Entry 8EH9 (electron microscopy, 3.90 A resolution); this record covers chains G and H of the 8 polymer chains in the assembly.

# Chain G (and H)
Protein: DNA-directed RNA polymerase subunit alpha
Source organism: Escherichia coli
Notes: EC 2.7.7.6; chain H of this document is another copy of the same molecule, construct and numbering; everything in this record applies to it too
Reference sequence: P0A7Z6 (RPOA_ECO57); residues 1-234 here = UniProt positions 1-234
Amino-acid sequence (239 residues; each row starts with the number of its first residue):
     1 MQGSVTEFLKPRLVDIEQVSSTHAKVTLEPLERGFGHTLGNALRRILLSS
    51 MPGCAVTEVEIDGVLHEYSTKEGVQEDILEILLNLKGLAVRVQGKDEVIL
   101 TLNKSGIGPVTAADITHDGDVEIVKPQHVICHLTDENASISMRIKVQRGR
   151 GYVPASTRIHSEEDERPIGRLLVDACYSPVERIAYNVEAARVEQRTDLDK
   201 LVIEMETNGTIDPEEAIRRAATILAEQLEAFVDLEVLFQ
Disordered / not traced: 1-7, 160-165, 232-239 (chain H: 1-4, 159-169, 235-239)
Construct notes: expression tag (235-239)

# Interface between chain G and chain H
Contacting residue pairs (50; chain G residue first):
  Phe8(G) - Arg150(H)
  Leu9(G) - Gln227(H)
  Lys10(G) - Glu226(H)
  Pro11(G) - Gln227(H)
  Pro11(G) - Ala230(H)
  Pro11(G) - Phe231(H)  hydrophobic
  Leu13(G) - Phe231(H)  hydrophobic
  Arg33(G) - Ser50(H)
  Gly34(G) - Arg45(H)
  Phe35(G) - Ser50(H)
  Phe35(G) - Ile223(H)  hydrophobic
  Phe35(G) - Gln227(H)
  Thr38(G) - Ala42(H)
  Thr38(G) - Arg45(H)
  Leu39(G) - Leu228(H)  hydrophobic
  Asn41(G) - Asn41(H)
  Ala42(G) - Thr38(H)
  Arg45(G) - Gly34(H)  hydrogen bond (side chain-backbone)
  Arg45(G) - His37(H)
  Arg45(G) - Thr38(H)  hydrogen bond
  Ile46(G) - Phe35(H)  hydrophobic
  Ser49(G) - Arg33(H)
  Ser50(G) - Phe8(H)
  Ser50(G) - Phe35(H)
  Pro52(G) - Val5(H)  hydrophobic
  Gly149(G) - Val5(H)
  Arg150(G) - Val5(H)  hydrogen bond (side chain-backbone)
  Arg150(G) - Glu7(H)
  Arg150(G) - Phe8(H)
  Arg218(G) - Phe231(H)
  Ala221(G) - Phe231(H)  hydrophobic
  Thr222(G) - Val232(H)
  Thr222(G) - Asp233(H)
  Leu224(G) - Leu39(H)  hydrophobic
  Leu224(G) - Leu228(H)  hydrophobic
  Glu226(G) - Lys10(H)  salt bridge
  Gln227(G) - Phe8(H)
  Gln227(G) - Pro11(H)
  Gln227(G) - Leu31(H)
  Leu228(G) - Leu39(H)  hydrophobic
  Leu228(G) - Ala221(H)
  Leu228(G) - Leu224(H)  hydrophobic
  Leu228(G) - Ala225(H)
  Ala230(G) - Pro11(H)
  Ala230(G) - Arg12(H)  hydrogen bond (backbone-side chain)
  Phe231(G) - Leu13(H)  hydrophobic
  Phe231(G) - Leu28(H)  hydrophobic
  Phe231(G) - Leu43(H)  hydrophobic
  Phe231(G) - Ile217(H)  hydrophobic
  Phe231(G) - Ala221(H)  hydrophobic
Interface residues without a listed pair, chain G (32 interface residues in all): Arg12, Leu28, Ile223, Ala225
Interface residues without a listed pair, chain H (37 interface residues in all): Thr6, Leu9, Ile46, Arg218

# In short
Chain G and chain H form an interface of 32 and 37 residues respectively; the contacts include 4 hydrogen
bonds and 1 salt bridge. Polar contacts include Glu226(G)-Lys10(H), Arg45(G)-Gly34(H) and Arg45(G)-Thr38(H).
Chain G and chain H are both DNA-directed RNA polymerase subunit alpha (Escherichia coli); the structure,
Cryo-EM structure of his-elemental paused elongation complex with a folded TL and a rotated RH-FL (2), was
determined by electron microscopy, deposited together with 8EG7, 8EG8, 8EGB, 8EH8, 8EHA, 8EHF and 8EHI.
